6XKX - chains o and p of the 9 polymer chains in the assembly; structure by electron microscopy, 6.10 A resolution (low resolution: residue-level contacts below are approximate; hydrogen-bond / salt-bridge calls are withheld).

[Chain o]
Name: Cytochrome c oxidase, Cbb3-type, subunit II
Organism: Rhodobacter capsulatus (strain ATCC BAA-309 / NBRC 16581 / SB1003)
Notes: EC 1.9.3.1
UniProt: D5ARP5 (D5ARP5_RHOCB); residue numbers follow UniProt; this construct covers 1-242
Amino-acid sequence (242 residues; numbered 1 to 242; the number before each row is that of its first residue):
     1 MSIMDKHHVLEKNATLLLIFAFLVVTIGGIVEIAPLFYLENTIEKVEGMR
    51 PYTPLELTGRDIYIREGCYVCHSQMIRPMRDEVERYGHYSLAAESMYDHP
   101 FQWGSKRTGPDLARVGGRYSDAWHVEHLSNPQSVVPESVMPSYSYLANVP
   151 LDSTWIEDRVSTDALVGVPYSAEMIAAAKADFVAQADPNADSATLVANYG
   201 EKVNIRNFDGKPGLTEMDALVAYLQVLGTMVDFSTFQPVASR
Disordered / not traced: 1-8, 179-214, 235-242
Glycans and other covalent adducts: heme c (HEC) linked to C68, C71
Bound ions: heme c Fe: H72, M140
Residues lining bound ligands:
  - heme c (HEC), molecule 1: Y63, E66, G67, H72, T108, G109, P110, L112, V115, Y119, W123, H124, H127, L128, P131, V135, S138, V139, M140, P141, Y143, L220, L224
  - heme c (HEC), molecule 2: V70, S105, K106, T108
  - heme c (HEC), molecule 3: R118, Y119, S120

[Chain p]
Name: Cbb3-type cytochrome c oxidase subunit CcoP, Cytochrome c-type cyt cy
Organism: Rhodobacter capsulatus (strain ATCC BAA-309 / NBRC 16581 / SB1003)
UniProt: chimeric construct of D5ARP7, Q05389: residues 1-297 from D5ARP7 (CCOP_RHOCB) positions 1-297 (same numbers); residues 298-466 from Q05389 positions 31-199 (UniProt number = residue number - 267)
Amino-acid sequence (474 residues; row label = number of the first residue in the row):
     1 MSKKPTTKKEVQTTGHSWDGIEELNTPLPRWWLWTFYATIVWGVAYSIAM
    51 PAWPIFASGATPGILGSSTRADVEKDIAKFAEMNKAVEDKLVATDLTAIA
   101 ADPELVTYTRNAGAAVFRTWCAQCHGAGAGGNTGFPSLLDGDWLHGGSIE
   151 TIYTNIKHGIRDPLDPDTLPVANMPAHLTDELLEPAQIDDVVQYVLKISG
   201 QPADEARATAGQQVFADNCVSCHGEDAKGMVEMGAPNLTDGIWLYGGDAN
   251 TITTTIQLGRGGVMPSWSWAADGAKPRLSEAQIRAVASYVHSLGGGQLFA
   301 TRPATAVAVGADGKALLPSVDEAAMPAKAPAAAAPAAETAEAAAPAEPAA
   351 PPPPAYVEVDPATITGDAKAGEEKFNKTCKACHKIDGKNAVGPHLNGVIG
   401 RATATVEGFKYSTAMKNHVGNWTPERLDIYLVSPKAEVPGTKMSFVGLPE
   451 AADRANVIAYLNTLPRDYKDDDDK
Disordered / not traced: 1-12, 53-59, 161-173, 272-280, 296-474
Sequence notes: expression tag (467-474)
Glycans and other covalent adducts: heme c (HEC) linked to C121, C124, C219, C222
Bound ions: heme c Fe site 1: H125, M264; heme c Fe site 2: M174, H223
Residues lining bound ligands:
  - heme c (HEC), molecule 1: W120, H125, G134, F135, P136, L138, D142, W143, L144, H145, G146, I152, N155, I156, I160, G262, V263, M264, P265, W267, V286, V290
  - heme c (HEC), molecule 2: L144, M174, P175, H177, V191, V195, N218, S221, H223, M233, G234, A235, P236, L238, Y245, I252, T255, I256, R260, G261, G262
Swiss-Prot annotation at these positions:
  - binding site (heme c): C121, C124, H125, M174, C219, C222, H223, M264, C379, C382, H383, M415

[How chain o and chain p interact]
Pairs across the interface (15):
  P78(o) with V73(p)
  R80(o) with D76(p); F80(p)
  E84(o) with W120(p)
  G117(o) with P265(p)
  R118(o) with P265(p); W267(p); A270(p)
  Y119(o) with Q123(p)
  S120(o) with V263(p)
  W123(o) with Q123(p); C124(p); F135(p)
  V134(o) with Q123(p)
  D232(o) with W269(p)
Also at the interface, not in a pair above, chain o (11 interface residues in all): Y89
Also at the interface, not in a pair above, chain p (15 interface residues in all): R70, E74, I77

[Summary]
The interface between chain o and chain p involves 11 residues on one side and 15 on the other. Bound to chain
o: heme c. Heme c is covalently linked to C68(o). Heme c is covalently linked to C121(p) and C219(p).
Here chain o is Cytochrome c oxidase, Cbb3-type, subunit II and chain p is Cbb3-type cytochrome c oxidase
subunit CcoP, Cytochrome c-type cyt cy, both from Rhodobacter capsulatus (strain ATCC BAA-309 / NBRC 16581 /
SB1003). Entry 6XKX (R. capsulatus CIII2CIV tripartite super-complex, conformation A (SC-1A)) was determined
by electron microscopy (same publication as 6XI0, 6XKT, 6XKU, 6XKV, 6XKW and 6XKZ).
